2FMP - chains P and A of the 4 polymer chains in the assembly; structure by X-ray diffraction, 1.65 A resolution.

[Chain P]
Molecule: 10-nt DNA strand
Sequence (10 nucleotides; numbered 1 to 10; the number before each row is that of its first residue):
     1 GCTGATGCGC
Modified / non-standard residues: DOC (2',3'-dideoxycytidine-5'-monophosphate) at position 10
Bound ions: Na+: DG9 (shared with Thr-101(A), Val-103(A), Ile-106(A) of chain A)

[Chain A]
Molecule: DNA polymerase beta
Organism: Homo sapiens
Notes: EC 2.7.7.7, 4.2.99.-
UniProt: P06746 (DPOLB_HUMAN); residues 2-335 here correspond to UniProt positions 1-334 (UniProt number = residue number - 1)
Chain sequence (335 residues; numbered 1 to 335; the number before each row is that of its first residue):
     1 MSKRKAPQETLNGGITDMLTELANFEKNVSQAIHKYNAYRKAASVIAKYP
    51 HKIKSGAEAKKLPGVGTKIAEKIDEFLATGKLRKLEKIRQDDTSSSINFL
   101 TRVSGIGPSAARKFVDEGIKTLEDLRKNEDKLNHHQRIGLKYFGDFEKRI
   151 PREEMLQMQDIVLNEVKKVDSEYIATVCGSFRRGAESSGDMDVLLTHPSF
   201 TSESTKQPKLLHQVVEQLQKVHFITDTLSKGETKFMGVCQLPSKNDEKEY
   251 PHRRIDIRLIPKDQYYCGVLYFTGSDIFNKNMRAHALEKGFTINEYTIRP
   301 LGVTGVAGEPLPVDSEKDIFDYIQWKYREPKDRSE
Disordered / not traced: 1-9
Sequence notes: initiating methionine (1)
Curated features (UniProtKB/Swiss-Prot):
  - binding site (K(+)): Lys-61
  - binding site (Na(+)): Lys-61
Bound ions: Na+ site 1: Lys-60, Leu-62, Val-65 (shared with 1 residue of chain D); Na+ site 2: Thr-101, Val-103, Ile-106 (shared with DG9(P) of chain P); Na+ site 3 near Arg-126 (its only coordinating residue here); Na+ site 4: Asp-190, Asp-192, Asp-256 (together with 2',3'-dideoxycytidine 5'-triphosphate); Mg2+: Asp-190, Asp-192 (together with 2',3'-dideoxycytidine 5'-triphosphate)
Ligand contacts: 2',3'-dideoxycytidine 5'-triphosphate (DCT): Arg-149, Gly-179, Ser-180, Arg-183, Ser-188, Gly-189, Asp-190, Asp-192, Tyr-271, Phe-272, Thr-273, Gly-274, Ser-275, Asp-276, Asn-279
From the paper describing this entry:
  - Na+ coordination: Asp-190, Asp-192, Asp-256
  - Mg2+ coordination: Asp-190, Asp-192
  - mutagenesis - D256A: abolished catalytic activity (citing earlier work)

[Chain P / chain A interface]
Residue-residue contacts (15; chain P residue first):
  DG7(P) / Ser-109(A)  phosphate contact
  DC8(P) / Gly-105(A)  phosphate contact
  DC8(P) / Gly-107(A)  hydrogen bond to the phosphate
  DC8(P) / Pro-108(A)  phosphate contact
  DC8(P) / Ser-109(A)  hydrogen bond to the phosphate
  DC8(P) / Ala-110(A)  hydrogen bond to the phosphate
  DG9(P) / Val-103(A)  phosphate contact
  DG9(P) / Ser-104(A)  phosphate contact
  DG9(P) / Gly-105(A)  hydrogen bond to the phosphate
  DG9(P) / Ile-106(A)  phosphate contact
  DG9(P) / His-135(A)  sugar contact
  DG9(P) / Arg-254(A)  phosphate contact
  DOC_10(P) / Arg-254(A)  salt bridge to the phosphate
  DOC_10(P) / Asp-256(A)  sugar contact
  DOC_10(P) / Tyr-271(A)  hydrogen bond to the base
Other interface residues (no listed pair), chain A (16 interface residues in all): Asp-190, Asp-192, Met-236, Phe-272

[Overview]
Chain P and chain A form an interface of 4 and 16 residues respectively; the contacts include 5 hydrogen bonds
and 1 salt bridge. Polar pairs include DOC_10(P)/Tyr-271(A), DC8(P)/Gly-107(A) and DC8(P)/Ser-109(A). Chain A
binds 2',3'-dideoxycytidine 5'-triphosphate. From the paper: D256A of chain A abolishes catalytic activity;
Na+ coordination by Asp-190(A), Asp-192(A) and Asp-256(A).
Chain P is a 10-nt DNA strand and chain A is DNA polymerase beta (Homo sapiens); the structure, DNA Polymerase
beta with a terminated gapped DNA substrate and ddCTP with sodium in the catalytic ..., was determined by
X-ray diffraction, deposited together with 2FMQ and 2FMS.
